PDB entry 7XR3 | electron microscopy, 3.70 A resolution | chains E and G of the 11 polymer chains in the assembly

[Chain E (and G)]
Name: VP3
Source organism: Scylla serrata reovirus SZ-2007
Notes: chain G of this document is another copy of the same molecule, construct and numbering; everything in this record applies to it too
UniProt: E9LEU6 (E9LEU6_9REOV); residue numbers follow UniProt; this construct covers 1-854
Sequence (854 residues; each row starts with the number of its first residue):
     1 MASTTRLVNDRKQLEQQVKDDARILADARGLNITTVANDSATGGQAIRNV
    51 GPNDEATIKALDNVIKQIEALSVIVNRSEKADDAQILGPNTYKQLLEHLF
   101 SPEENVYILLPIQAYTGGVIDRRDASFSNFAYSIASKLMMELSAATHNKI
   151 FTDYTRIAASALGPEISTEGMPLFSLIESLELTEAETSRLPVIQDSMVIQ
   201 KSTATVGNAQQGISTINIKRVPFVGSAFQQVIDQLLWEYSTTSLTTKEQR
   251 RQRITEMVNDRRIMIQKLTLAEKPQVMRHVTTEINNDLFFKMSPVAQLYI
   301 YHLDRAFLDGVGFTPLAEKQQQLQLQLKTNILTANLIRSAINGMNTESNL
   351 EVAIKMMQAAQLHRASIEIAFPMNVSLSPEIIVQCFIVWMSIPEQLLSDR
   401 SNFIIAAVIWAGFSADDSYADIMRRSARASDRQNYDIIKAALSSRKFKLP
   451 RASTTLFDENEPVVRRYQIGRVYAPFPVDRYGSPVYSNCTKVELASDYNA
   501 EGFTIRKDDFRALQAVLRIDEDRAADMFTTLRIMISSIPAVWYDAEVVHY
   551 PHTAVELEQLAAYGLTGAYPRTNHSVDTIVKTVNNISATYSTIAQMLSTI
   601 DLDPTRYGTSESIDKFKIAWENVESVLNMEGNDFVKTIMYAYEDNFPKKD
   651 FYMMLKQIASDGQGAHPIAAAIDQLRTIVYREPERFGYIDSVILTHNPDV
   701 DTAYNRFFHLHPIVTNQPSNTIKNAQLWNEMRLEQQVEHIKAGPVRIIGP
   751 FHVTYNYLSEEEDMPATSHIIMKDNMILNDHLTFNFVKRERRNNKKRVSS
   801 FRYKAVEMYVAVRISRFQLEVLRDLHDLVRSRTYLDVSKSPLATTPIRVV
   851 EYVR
Not modelled in the structure: 1-60

[Chain E / chain G interface]
Residue-residue contacts (13; chain E residue first):
  Leu325(E) with Ala334(G); Ser339(G)
  Gln326(E) with Phe503(G), hydrogen bond (side chain-backbone)
  Asn330(E) with Asn330(G); Thr333(G)
  Leu332(E) with Leu332(G), hydrophobic
  Lys491(E) with Asp416(G)
  Arg511(E) with Thr504(G), hydrogen bond
  Ala515(E) with Glu501(G)
  Arg518(E) with Ser376(G), hydrogen bond; Leu377(G), hydrogen bond (side chain-backbone)
  Glu521(E) with Met373(G); Asn374(G), hydrogen bond
Other interface residues (no listed pair), chain E (16 interface residues in all): Gln324, Leu327, Lys328, Thr329, Ile331, Tyr481, Ser483
Other interface residues (no listed pair), chain G (17 interface residues in all): Leu336, Val375, Ser418, Gly502

[Overview]
16 residues of chain E and 17 residues of chain G are in contact; the contacts include 5 hydrogen bonds. Polar
contacts include Gln326(E)-Phe503(G), Arg511(E)-Thr504(G) and Arg518(E)-Ser376(G).
Both chains are VP3 (Scylla serrata reovirus SZ-2007). Entry 7XR3 (3.4 Angstrom cryoEM D5 reconstruction of
mud crab reovirus) was determined by electron microscopy, deposited together with 7XR2.
